Entry 7XRA (X-ray diffraction, 1.95 A resolution); this record covers chain A.

== Chain A ==
Molecule: SQHop_cyclase_C domain-containing protein
Organism: Streptomyces showdoensis
UniProt: A0A2P2GK84 (A0A2P2GK84_9ACTN); residue numbers follow UniProt; this construct covers 16-523
Chain sequence (514 residues; numbered 10 to 523; the number before each row is that of its first residue):
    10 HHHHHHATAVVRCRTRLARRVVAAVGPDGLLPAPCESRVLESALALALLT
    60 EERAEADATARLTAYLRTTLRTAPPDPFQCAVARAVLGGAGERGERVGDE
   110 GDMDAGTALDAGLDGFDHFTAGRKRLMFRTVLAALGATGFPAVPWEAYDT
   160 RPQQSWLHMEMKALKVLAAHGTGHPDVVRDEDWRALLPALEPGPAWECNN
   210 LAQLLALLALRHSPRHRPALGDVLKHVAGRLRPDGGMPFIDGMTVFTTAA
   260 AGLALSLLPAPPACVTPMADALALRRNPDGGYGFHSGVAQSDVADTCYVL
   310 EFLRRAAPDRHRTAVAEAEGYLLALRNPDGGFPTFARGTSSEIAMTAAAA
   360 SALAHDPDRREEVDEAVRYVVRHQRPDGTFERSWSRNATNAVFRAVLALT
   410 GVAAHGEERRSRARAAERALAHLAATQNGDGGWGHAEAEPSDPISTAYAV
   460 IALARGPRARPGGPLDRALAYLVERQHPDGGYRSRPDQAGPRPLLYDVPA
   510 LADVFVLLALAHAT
Not modelled in the structure: 10-15, 98-112
Sequence notes: expression tag (10-15); engineered mutation Ala303 (Asp in A0A2P2GK84)
Bound ions: Mg2+ site 1: Glu169 (together with farnesyl diphosphate)
Residues lining bound ligands: farnesyl diphosphate (FPP): Arg132, Lys133, Gln163, Trp165, Phe248, Ile249, Met252, Phe255, Phe293, Asp301, Ala303, Asp304, Thr343, Phe344, Trp393, Gln497, Gly499, Pro500, Arg501, Tyr505
Swiss-Prot annotation at these positions:
  - binding site ((2E,6E)-farnesyl diphosphate): Arg132, Lys133, Gln163, Trp165, Arg501
  - binding site (Mg(2+)): Glu169
  - mutagenesis: Arg132 (R132A: Very high decrease in catalytic activity), Lys133 (K133A: Very high decrease in catalytic activity), Gln163 (Q163A: Reduced activity to 60%), Trp165 (W165A: Reduced activity to 64%), Glu169 (E169A/D: Loss of catalytic activity), Arg403 (R403A: Decreased activity by 2-fold), Arg501 (R501A: Very high decrease in catalytic activity), Tyr505 (Y505F: High decrease in catalytic activity)
What the authors report for this chain:
  - mutagenesis - R132A/K133A, Q163A, Q163A/W165A, W165A, R403A, R501A, Y505F: decreased catalytic activity
  - catalytic residues: Arg403
  - mutagenesis - E169A: abolished catalytic activity
  - catalytic residues: Tyr307 (proposed by the authors, not directly observed)
  - mutagenesis - R132A, K133A: decreased catalytic activity on farnesyl diphosphate

== Overview ==
Ligands of chain A: farnesyl diphosphate. From UniProt: 5 (2E,6E)-farnesyl diphosphate-binding residues,
Mg2+-binding residue Glu169 and 8 mutagenesis sites. From the paper: catalytic residues Arg403 and Tyr307;
R132A/K133A, Q163A and Q163A/W165A, among others, reduce catalytic activity; 10 substitutions were tested in
all.
Chain A is SQHop_cyclase_C domain-containing protein (Streptomyces showdoensis); the structure, Drimenyl
diphosphate synthase D303A from Streptomyces showdoensis in complex with farnesyl diphosphate (FPP) and Mg2+,
was determined by X-ray diffraction, deposited together with 7XQ4, 7XQZ, 7XR7 and 7XRU.
